3LZC - chains A and B; structure by X-ray diffraction, 2.26 A resolution.

== Chain A (and B) ==
Name: Dph2
Source organism: Pyrococcus horikoshii
Notes: chain B of this document is another copy of the same molecule, construct and numbering; everything in this record applies to it too
UniProtKB: O58832 (O58832_PYRHO); numbering as in UniProt (aligned over 1-342)
Amino-acid sequence (378 residues; each row starts with the number of its first residue; numbers below 1 keep their minus sign (Met-35 is residue -35)):
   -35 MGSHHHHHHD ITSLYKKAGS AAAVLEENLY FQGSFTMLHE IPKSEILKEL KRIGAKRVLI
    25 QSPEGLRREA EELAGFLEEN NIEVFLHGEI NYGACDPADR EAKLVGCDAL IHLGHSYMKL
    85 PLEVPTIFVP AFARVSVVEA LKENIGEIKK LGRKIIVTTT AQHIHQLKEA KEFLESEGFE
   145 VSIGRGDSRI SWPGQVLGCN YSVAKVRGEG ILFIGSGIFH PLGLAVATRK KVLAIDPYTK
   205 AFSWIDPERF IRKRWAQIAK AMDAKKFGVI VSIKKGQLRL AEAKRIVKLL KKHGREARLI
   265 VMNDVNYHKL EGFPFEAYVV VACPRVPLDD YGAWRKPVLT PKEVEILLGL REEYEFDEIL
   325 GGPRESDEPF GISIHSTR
Unresolved in the structure: -35 to 0 (chain B: -35 to 0, 294-295, 342)
Construct notes: expression tag (-35 to 0)
UniProt features mapped onto this chain:
  - binding site ([4Fe-4S] cluster): Cys59, Cys163, Cys287
What the authors report for this chain:
  - contacts within the chain: Cys163-Cys287

== How chain A and chain B interact ==
Contacting residue pairs - 74 pairs, chain A then chain B:
  Arg21(A) with Lys248(B)
  Arg31(A) with Lys273(B), hydrogen bond (side chain-backbone); Gly276(B); Phe277(B)
  Arg32(A) with Gly276(B); Pro278(B)
  Glu35(A) with Arg262(B), salt bridge; Pro278(B); Phe279(B)
  Ala38(A) with Arg262(B)
  Gly39(A) with Arg262(B)
  Glu42(A) with Lys255(B), salt bridge; Arg262(B), salt bridge
  Glu47(A) with Lys248(B), salt bridge
  Val48(A) with Arg262(B), hydrogen bond (backbone-side chain)
  Phe49(A) with Leu263(B)
  Leu50(A) with Arg262(B); Leu263(B), hydrogen bond (backbone-backbone); Ile264(B); Val265(B), hydrogen bond (backbone-backbone); Phe277(B), hydrophobic; Phe279(B), hydrophobic
  His51(A) with Val265(B); Phe277(B)
  Gly52(A) with Ile264(B); Val265(B), hydrogen bond (backbone-backbone); Met266(B); Lys273(B); Leu274(B)
  Glu53(A) with Met266(B); Asn267(B), hydrogen bond (side chain-backbone); Lys273(B), salt bridge
  Ile54(A) with Lys273(B)
  Arg64(A) with Leu68(B)
  Glu65(A) with Ile237(B)
  Leu68(A) with Arg64(B)
  Val69(A) with Leu244(B)
  Lys230(A) with Glu35(B), salt bridge
  Ile237(A) with Glu65(B)
  Leu244(A) with Val69(B)
  Lys248(A) with Arg21(B); Glu47(B)
  Lys255(A) with Glu42(B), salt bridge
  Arg262(A) with Glu35(B), salt bridge; Ala38(B); Gly39(B); Glu42(B), salt bridge; Val48(B), hydrogen bond (side chain-backbone); Leu50(B)
  Leu263(A) with Phe49(B); Leu50(B), hydrogen bond (backbone-backbone)
  Ile264(A) with Leu50(B); Gly52(B)
  Val265(A) with Leu50(B), hydrogen bond (backbone-backbone); His51(B); Gly52(B), hydrogen bond (backbone-backbone); Val69(B), hydrophobic
  Met266(A) with Gly52(B); Glu53(B)
  Asn267(A) with Glu53(B), hydrogen bond (backbone-side chain)
  Asp268(A) with Glu53(B)
  Lys273(A) with Arg31(B), hydrogen bond (backbone-side chain); Gly52(B); Glu53(B), salt bridge; Ile54(B)
  Gly276(A) with Arg31(B); Arg32(B), hydrogen bond (backbone-side chain)
  Phe277(A) with Arg31(B); Arg32(B); Leu50(B), hydrophobic; His51(B)
  Pro278(A) with Arg32(B); Glu35(B)
  Phe279(A) with Leu50(B), hydrophobic
Also at the interface, not in a pair above, chain A (40 interface residues in all): Leu23, Ser26, Glu260, Leu274
Also at the interface, not in a pair above, chain B (38 interface residues in all): Leu23, Ser26, Asp268

== Overview ==
40 residues of chain A face 38 of chain B across their interface, with 13 hydrogen bonds and 10 salt bridges.
Polar pairs include Glu35(A)-Arg262(B), Glu42(A)-Lys255(B) and Glu42(A)-Arg262(B). Curated annotation
(UniProt) lists 3 [4Fe-4S] cluster-binding residues on chain A. From the paper: contacts within the chain
involving Cys163(A) and Cys287(A).
Both chains are Dph2 (Pyrococcus horikoshii). Entry 3LZC (Crystal structure of Dph2 from Pyrococcus
horikoshii) was determined by X-ray diffraction (same publication as 3LZD).
